Entry 3UTB (X-ray diffraction, 2.20 A resolution); this record covers chains D and J of the 10 polymer chains in the assembly.

== Chain D ==
Protein: Histone H2B 1.1
Source organism: Xenopus laevis
UniProt: P02281 (H2B11_XENLA); residues -2 to 122 here correspond to UniProt positions 2-126 (UniProt number = residue number + 4)
Amino-acid sequence (125 residues; numbered -2 to 122; the number before each row is that of its first residue; numbers below 1 keep their minus sign (Pro-2 is residue -2)):
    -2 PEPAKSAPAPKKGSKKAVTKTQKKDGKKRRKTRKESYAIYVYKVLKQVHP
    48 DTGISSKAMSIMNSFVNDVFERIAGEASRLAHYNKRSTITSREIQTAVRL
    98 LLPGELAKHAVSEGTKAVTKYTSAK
Unresolved in the structure: -2 to 23
Curated features (UniProtKB/Swiss-Prot):
  - modified residue: Lys2 (N6-acetyllysine), Lys9 (N6-acetyllysine), Ser11 (Phosphoserine), Lys12 (N6-acetyllysine), Lys17 (N6-acetyllysine)
  - glycosylation: Ser109 (O-linked (GlcNAc) serine)
  - cross-link: Lys117 (Glycyl lysine isopeptide (Lys-Gly) (interchain with G-Cter in ubiquitin))
Metal / ion sites: Mn2+ near Val45 (its only coordinating residue here)

== Chain J ==
Molecule: 146-nt DNA strand
Sequence (146 nucleotides; row label = number of the first residue in the row; numbers below 1 keep their minus sign (DA-73 is residue -73)):
   -73 ATCTCCAAATATCCCTTGCGGATCGTAGAAAAAGTGTGTCAAACTGCGCT
   -23 ATCAAAGGGAAACTTCAACTGAATTCAGTTGAAGTTTCCCTTTGATAGCG
    27 CAGTTTGACACACTTTTTCTACGATCCGCAAGGGATATTTGGAGAT
Metal / ion sites: Mn2+ site 1 near DG-46 (its only coordinating residue here); Mn2+ site 2 near DG-3 (its only coordinating residue here); Mn2+ site 3 near DG7 (its only coordinating residue here); Mn2+ site 4 near DG58 (its only coordinating residue here); Mn2+ site 5 near DG60 (its only coordinating residue here); Mn2+ site 6 near DG68 (its only coordinating residue here)

== How chain D and chain J interact ==
Pairs across the interface - 10 pairs, chain D then chain J:
  Arg26(D) with DT-29(J), base contact; DG-28(J), hydrogen bond to the sugar
  Thr29(D) with DA50(J), phosphate contact
  Arg30(D) with DG49(J), hydrogen bond to the sugar; DA50(J), phosphate contact
  Lys31(D) with DG49(J), phosphate contact; DA50(J), hydrogen bond to the phosphate
  Ser33(D) with DG49(J), phosphate contact
  Ile36(D) with DC48(J), phosphate contact
  Tyr37(D) with DC48(J), hydrogen bond to the phosphate
Interface residues without a listed pair, chain D (10 interface residues in all): Lys28, Glu32, Thr85
Interface residues without a listed pair, chain J (8 interface residues in all): DC-25, DA38, DT51

== Overview ==
The interface between chain D and chain J involves 10 residues on one side and 8 on the other, with 4 hydrogen
bonds. Polar pairs include Arg26(D)-DG-28(J), Arg30(D)-DG49(J) and Lys31(D)-DA50(J).
Here chain D is Histone H2B 1.1 (Xenopus laevis) and chain J is a 146-nt DNA strand. Entry 3UTB (Crystal
Structure of Nucleosome Core Particle Assembled with the 146b Alpha-Satellite Sequence (NCP146b)) was
determined by X-ray diffraction, deposited together with 3UT9 and 3UTA.
